Entry 1QV6 (X-ray diffraction, 1.80 A resolution); this record covers chains A and B.

Chain A (and B):
Name: Alcohol dehydrogenase E chain
Source organism: Equus caballus
Notes: EC 1.1.1.1; fragment: Recombinant without the wild-type N-acetyl group; chain B of this document is another copy of the same molecule, construct and numbering; everything in this record applies to it too
Reference sequence: P00327 (ADHE_HORSE); numbering as in UniProt (aligned over 1-374)
Amino-acid sequence (374 residues; numbered 1 to 374; the number before each row is that of its first residue):
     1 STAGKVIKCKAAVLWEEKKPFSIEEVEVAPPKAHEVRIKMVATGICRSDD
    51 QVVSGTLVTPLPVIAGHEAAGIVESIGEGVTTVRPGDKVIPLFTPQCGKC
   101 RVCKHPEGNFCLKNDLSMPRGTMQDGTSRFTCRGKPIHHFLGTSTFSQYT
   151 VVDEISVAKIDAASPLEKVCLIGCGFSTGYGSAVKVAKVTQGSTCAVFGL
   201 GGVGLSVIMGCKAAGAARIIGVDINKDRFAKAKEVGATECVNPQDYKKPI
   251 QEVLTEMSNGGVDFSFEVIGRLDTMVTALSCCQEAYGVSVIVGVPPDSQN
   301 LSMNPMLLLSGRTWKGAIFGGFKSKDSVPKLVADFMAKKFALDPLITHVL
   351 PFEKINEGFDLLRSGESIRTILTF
Sequence notes: engineered mutation Gln-51 (His in P00327), Arg-228 (Lys in P00327)
Bound ions: Zn2+ site 1: Cys-46, His-67, Cys-174 (together with (2,4-difluorophenyl)methanol); Zn2+ site 2: Cys-97, Cys-100, Cys-103, Cys-111
Small-molecule neighbours:
  - (2,4-difluorophenyl)methanol (24B): Cys-46, Ser-48, Leu-57, His-67, Phe-93, Leu-116, Phe-140, Leu-141, Cys-174, Val-294, Ile-318
  - NAD (nicotinamide-adenine-dinucleotide): Cys-46, Arg-47, Ser-48, Gln-51, Phe-93, Cys-174, Thr-178, Gly-199, Leu-200, Gly-201, Gly-202, Val-203, Gly-204, Val-222, Asp-223, Ile-224, Asn-225, Arg-228, Val-268, Ile-269, Gly-270, Arg-271, Thr-274, Val-292, Gly-293, Val-294, Ala-317, Ile-318, Phe-319, Leu-362, Arg-369

Chain A / chain B interface:
Pairs across the interface (83; chain A residue first):
  Arg-101(A) / Ser-258(B)  hydrogen bond (side chain-backbone)
  Arg-101(A) / Asn-259(B)  hydrogen bond (side chain-backbone)
  Arg-101(A) / Gly-260(B)
  Arg-101(A) / Gly-261(B)  hydrogen bond (side chain-backbone)
  Arg-101(A) / Gln-283(B)
  Arg-101(A) / Tyr-286(B)  hydrogen bond
  Val-102(A) / Gln-283(B)
  Val-102(A) / Ala-285(B)  hydrophobic
  Val-102(A) / Tyr-286(B)  hydrophobic
  His-105(A) / Tyr-286(B)
  Phe-110(A) / Glu-284(B)
  Phe-110(A) / Ala-285(B)  hydrophobic
  Phe-110(A) / Ser-310(B)
  Leu-112(A) / Glu-284(B)
  Ser-117(A) / Glu-284(B)
  Ser-258(A) / Arg-101(B)  hydrogen bond (backbone-side chain)
  Asn-259(A) / Arg-101(B)  hydrogen bond (backbone-side chain)
  Gly-260(A) / Arg-101(B)
  Gly-261(A) / Arg-101(B)  hydrogen bond (backbone-side chain)
  Leu-272(A) / Pro-305(B)  hydrophobic
  Met-275(A) / Pro-305(B)  hydrophobic
  Gln-283(A) / Arg-101(B)
  Gln-283(A) / Val-102(B)
  Glu-284(A) / Phe-110(B)
  Glu-284(A) / Leu-112(B)
  Glu-284(A) / Ser-117(B)
  Ala-285(A) / Val-102(B)  hydrophobic
  Ala-285(A) / Phe-110(B)  hydrophobic
  Tyr-286(A) / Arg-101(B)  hydrogen bond
  Tyr-286(A) / Val-102(B)  hydrophobic
  Tyr-286(A) / His-105(B)
  Ile-291(A) / Leu-308(B)  hydrophobic
  Ile-291(A) / Leu-309(B)
  Val-292(A) / Leu-309(B)
  Gly-293(A) / Leu-309(B)
  Pro-295(A) / Pro-305(B)  hydrophobic
  Pro-295(A) / Met-306(B)
  Gln-299(A) / Pro-305(B)
  Asn-300(A) / Ser-302(B)  hydrogen bond
  Asn-300(A) / Met-303(B)
  Asn-300(A) / Asn-304(B)
  Leu-301(A) / Leu-301(B)
  Leu-301(A) / Ser-302(B)
  Leu-301(A) / Met-303(B)  hydrogen bond (backbone-backbone)
  Leu-301(A) / Pro-305(B)  hydrophobic
  Ser-302(A) / Asn-300(B)  hydrogen bond
  Ser-302(A) / Leu-301(B)
  Met-303(A) / Asn-300(B)
  Met-303(A) / Leu-301(B)  hydrogen bond (backbone-backbone)
  Asn-304(A) / Asn-300(B)
  Pro-305(A) / Leu-272(B)  hydrophobic
  Pro-305(A) / Met-275(B)  hydrophobic
  Pro-305(A) / Pro-295(B)  hydrophobic
  Pro-305(A) / Gln-299(B)
  Pro-305(A) / Leu-301(B)  hydrophobic
  Leu-308(A) / Ile-291(B)  hydrophobic
  Leu-308(A) / Trp-314(B)  hydrophobic
  Leu-308(A) / Gly-316(B)  hydrogen bond (backbone-backbone)
  Leu-309(A) / Ile-291(B)
  Leu-309(A) / Val-292(B)
  Leu-309(A) / Gly-293(B)
  Leu-309(A) / Gly-316(B)
  Leu-309(A) / Ala-317(B)  hydrogen bond (backbone-backbone)
  Leu-309(A) / Ile-318(B)  hydrogen bond (backbone-backbone)
  Ser-310(A) / Phe-110(B)
  Gly-311(A) / Gly-316(B)
  Arg-312(A) / Lys-315(B)
  Arg-312(A) / Gly-316(B)
  Thr-313(A) / Thr-313(B)
  Thr-313(A) / Trp-314(B)
  Thr-313(A) / Lys-315(B)
  Trp-314(A) / Leu-308(B)  hydrophobic
  Trp-314(A) / Thr-313(B)
  Trp-314(A) / Trp-314(B)  hydrogen bond (backbone-backbone)
  Lys-315(A) / Arg-312(B)
  Lys-315(A) / Thr-313(B)
  Gly-316(A) / Leu-308(B)  hydrogen bond (backbone-backbone)
  Gly-316(A) / Leu-309(B)
  Gly-316(A) / Gly-311(B)
  Gly-316(A) / Arg-312(B)
  Ala-317(A) / Leu-308(B)
  Ala-317(A) / Leu-309(B)  hydrogen bond (backbone-backbone)
  Ile-318(A) / Leu-309(B)  hydrogen bond (backbone-backbone)
Also at the interface, not in a pair above, chain A (42 interface residues in all): Gly-108, Val-294, Ser-298, Met-306
Also at the interface, not in a pair above, chain B (41 interface residues in all): Gly-108, Val-294

In short:
Chain A and chain B form an interface of 42 and 41 residues respectively, with 19 hydrogen bonds. Among the
polar pairs are Arg-101(A)/Ser-258(B), Arg-101(A)/Asn-259(B) and Arg-101(A)/Gly-261(B). Chain A binds NAD and
(2,4-difluorophenyl)methanol. Cys-46(A), His-67(A) and Cys-174(A) form the Zn2+ site 1.
Chain A and chain B are both Alcohol dehydrogenase E chain (Equus caballus); the structure, Horse liver
alcohol dehydrogenase HIS51GLN/lys228arg mutant complexed with nad+ and 2,4-difluorobenzyl alcohol, was
determined by X-ray diffraction, deposited together with 1QV7.
